PDB entry 7OE0 | electron microscopy, 2.69 A resolution | chains P and A of the 20 polymer chains in the assembly

Chain P:
Molecule: 30S ribosomal protein S16
From: Escherichia coli BW25113
Reference sequence: A0A6D2XXS6 (A0A6D2XXS6_ECOLI); residues 1-82 here = UniProt positions 1-82
Sequence (82 residues; each row starts with the number of its first residue):
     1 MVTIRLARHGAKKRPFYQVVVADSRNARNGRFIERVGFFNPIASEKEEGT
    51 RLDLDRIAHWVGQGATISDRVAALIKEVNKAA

Chain A:
Molecule: 16S rRNA
From: Escherichia coli BW25113
Sequence (1542 nucleotides; row label = number of the first residue in the row):
     1 AAAUUGAAGAGUUUGAUCAUGGCUCAGAUUGAACGCUGGCGGCAGGCCUA
    51 ACACAUGCAAGUCGAACGGUAACAGGAAGAAGCUUGCUUCUUUGCUGACG
   101 AGUGGCGGACGGGUGAGUAAUGUCUGGGAAACUGCCUGAUGGAGGGGGAU
   151 AACUACUGGAAACGGUAGCUAAUACCGCAUAACGUCGCAAGACCAAAGAG
   201 GGGGACCUUCGGGCCUCUUGCCAUCGGAUGUGCCCAGAUGGGAUUAGCUA
   251 GUAGGUGGGGUAACGGCUCACCUAGGCGACGAUCCCUAGCUGGUCUGAGA
   301 GGAUGACCAGCCACACUGGAACUGAGACACGGUCCAGACUCCUACGGGAG
   351 GCAGCAGUGGGGAAUAUUGCACAAUGGGCGCAAGCCUGAUGCAGCCAUGC
   401 CGCGUGUAUGAAGAAGGCCUUCGGGUUGUAAAGUACUUUCAGCGGGGAGG
   451 AAGGGAGUAAAGUUAAUACCUUUGCUCAUUGACGUUACCCGCAGAAGAAG
   501 CACCGGCUAACUCCGUGCCAGCAGCCGCGGUAAUACGGAGGGUGCAAGCG
   551 UUAAUCGGAAUUACUGGGCGUAAAGCGCACGCAGGCGGUUUGUUAAGUCA
   601 GAUGUGAAAUCCCCGGGCUCAACCUGGGAACUGCAUCUGAUACUGGCAAG
   651 CUUGAGUCUCGUAGAGGGGGGUAGAAUUCCAGGUGUAGCGGUGAAAUGCG
   701 UAGAGAUCUGGAGGAAUACCGGUGGCGAAGGCGGCCCCCUGGACGAAGAC
   751 UGACGCUCAGGUGCGAAAGCGUGGGGAGCAAACAGGAUUAGAUACCCUGG
   801 UAGUCCACGCCGUAAACGAUGUCGACUUGGAGGUUGUGCCCUUGAGGCGU
   851 GGCUUCCGGAGCUAACGCGUUAAGUCGACCGCCUGGGGAGUACGGCCGCA
   901 AGGUUAAAACUCAAAUGAAUUGACGGGGGCCCGCACAAGCGGUGGAGCAU
   951 GUGGUUUAAUUCGAUGCAACGCGAAGAACCUUACCUGGUCUUGACAUCCA
  1001 CGGAAGUUUUCAGAGAUGAGAAUGUGCCUUCGGGAACCGUGAGACAGGUG
  1051 CUGCAUGGCUGUCGUCAGCUCGUGUUGUGAAAUGUUGGGUUAAGUCCCGC
  1101 AACGAGCGCAACCCUUAUCCUUUGUUGCCAGCGGUCCGGCCGGGAACUCA
  1151 AAGGAGACUGCCAGUGAUAAACUGGAGGAAGGUGGGGAUGACGUCAAGUC
  1201 AUCAUGGCCCUUACGACCAGGGCUACACACGUGCUACAAUGGCGCAUACA
  1251 AAGAGAAGCGACCUCGCGAGAGCAAGCGGACCUCAUAAAGUGCGUCGUAG
  1301 UCCGGAUUGGAGUCUGCAACUCGACUCCAUGAAGUCGGAAUCGCUAGUAA
  1351 UCGUGGAUCAGAAUGCCACGGUGAAUACGUUCCCGGGCCUUGUACACACC
  1401 GCCCGUCACACCAUGGGAGUGGGUUGCAAAAGAAGUAGGUAGCUUAACCU
  1451 UCGGGAGGGCGCUUACCACUUUGUGAUUCAUGACUGGGGUGAAGUCGUAA
  1501 CAAGGUAACCGUAGGGGAACCUGCGGUUGGAUCACCUCCUUA
Unresolved in the structure: 1-4, 1398-1408, 1494-1498, 1531-1542
Reported in the primary citation:
  - conformationally variable residues (order/disorder transition): A1398 to U1406, U1495 to U1498

Chain P / chain A interface:
Residue-residue contacts - 73 pairs, chain P then chain A:
  Met1(P) - G134(A)  base contact
  Met1(P) - C135(A)  base contact
  Met1(P) - C136(A)  sugar contact
  Val2(P) - A228(A)  sugar contact
  Val2(P) - U229(A)  sugar contact
  Thr3(P) - G377(A)  phosphate contact
  Arg5(P) - G376(A)  hydrogen bond to the sugar
  Leu6(P) - U375(A)  hydrogen bond to the sugar
  Leu6(P) - G376(A)  hydrogen bond to the phosphate
  Arg8(P) - A374(A)  hydrogen bond to the base
  Arg8(P) - G391(A)  hydrogen bond to the phosphate
  Arg8(P) - C392(A)  salt bridge to the phosphate
  His9(P) - U625(A)  phosphate contact
  Gly10(P) - C624(A)  hydrogen bond to the phosphate
  Gly10(P) - U625(A)  hydrogen bond to the phosphate
  Ala11(P) - C623(A)  sugar contact
  Ala11(P) - C624(A)  sugar contact
  Lys12(P) - C43(A)  phosphate contact
  Lys12(P) - A44(A)  hydrogen bond to the phosphate
  Lys12(P) - C392(A)  phosphate contact
  Lys12(P) - A393(A)  salt bridge to the phosphate
  Lys13(P) - C392(A)  hydrogen bond to the phosphate
  Lys13(P) - A393(A)  salt bridge to the phosphate
  Lys13(P) - C483(A)  hydrogen bond to the sugar
  Arg14(P) - G617(A)  hydrogen bond to the sugar
  Arg14(P) - C618(A)  hydrogen bond to the sugar
  Pro15(P) - G450(A)  sugar contact
  Phe16(P) - U625(A)  phosphate contact
  Tyr17(P) - A374(A)  hydrogen bond to the sugar
  Tyr17(P) - U375(A)  sugar contact
  Gln18(P) - G626(A)  hydrogen bond to the phosphate
  Asp23(P) - U229(A)  sugar contact
  Asp23(P) - G230(A)  sugar contact
  Ser24(P) - G377(A)  sugar contact
  Arg25(P) - C110(A)  hydrogen bond to the sugar
  Arg25(P) - G111(A)  sugar contact
  Arg25(P) - G134(A)  hydrogen bond to the base
  Arg25(P) - G230(A)  hydrogen bond to the sugar
  Ala27(P) - G111(A)  sugar contact
  Ala27(P) - G112(A)  phosphate contact
  Arg28(P) - U375(A)  hydrogen bond to the base
  Arg28(P) - G376(A)  sugar contact
  Arg28(P) - U390(A)  hydrogen bond to the sugar
  Arg28(P) - G391(A)  salt bridge to the phosphate
  Asn29(P) - A309(A)  sugar contact
  Gly30(P) - A309(A)  phosphate contact
  Gly30(P) - G310(A)  phosphate contact
  Arg31(P) - G230(A)  salt bridge to the phosphate
  Arg31(P) - U231(A)  salt bridge to the phosphate
  Arg31(P) - G310(A)  hydrogen bond to the phosphate
  Arg31(P) - C311(A)  salt bridge to the phosphate
  Ile33(P) - U229(A)  sugar contact
  Arg35(P) - G626(A)  salt bridge to the phosphate
  Arg35(P) - G627(A)  salt bridge to the phosphate
  Phe38(P) - G626(A)  sugar contact
  Ile42(P) - G449(A)  sugar contact
  Lys46(P) - G617(A)  phosphate contact
  Lys46(P) - C618(A)  phosphate contact
  Arg51(P) - G626(A)  hydrogen bond to the sugar
  Arg51(P) - G627(A)  salt bridge to the phosphate
  Trp60(P) - A228(A)  sugar contact
  Trp60(P) - U229(A)  phosphate contact
  Gln63(P) - G227(A)  hydrogen bond to the base
  Gln63(P) - A228(A)  sugar contact
  Gly64(P) - C136(A)  hydrogen bond to the sugar
  Gly64(P) - U137(A)  sugar contact
  Thr66(P) - C136(A)  sugar contact
  Ser68(P) - G376(A)  hydrogen bond to the phosphate
  Arg70(P) - A374(A)  hydrogen bond to the phosphate
  Arg70(P) - U375(A)  salt bridge to the phosphate
  Arg70(P) - A451(A)  salt bridge to the phosphate
  Arg70(P) - A452(A)  sugar contact
  Ala73(P) - A452(A)  sugar contact
Interface residues without a listed pair, chain P (46 interface residues in all): Asn26, Phe32, Pro41, Ser44, Gly62, Ala65, Asp69, Val71, Lys76
Interface residues without a listed pair, chain A (42 interface residues in all): G378, G453, G454, G484, A608

Summary:
46 residues of chain P face 42 of chain A across their interface; the contacts include 25 hydrogen bonds and
12 salt bridges. Polar pairs include Arg8(P)-A374(A), Arg25(P)-G134(A) and Arg28(P)-U375(A). From the paper:
conformational variability at A1398(A) and U1495(A).
Chain P is 30S ribosomal protein S16 and chain A is 16S rRNA, both from Escherichia coli BW25113; the
structure, E. coli pre-30S delta rbfA ribosomal subunit class F, was determined by electron microscopy,
deposited together with 7OE1 and 7OI0.
